Entry 1JGQ (X-ray diffraction, 5.00 A resolution (low resolution: residue-level contacts below are approximate; hydrogen-bond / salt-bridge calls are withheld)); this record covers chains A and L of the 25 polymer chains in the assembly.

[Chain A]
Molecule: 30S 16S ribosomal RNA
From: Thermus thermophilus
Sequence (1522 nucleotides; numbered 0 to 1544 plus 19 insertion-coded residues; 42 numbers in that range are skipped by the numbering (no residue carries them; nothing is unmodelled there); the number before each row is that of its first residue; a row labelled like 186A-186F holds insertion residues (186A, then the next letters in order); numbering starts at 0):
     0 UUUGUUGGAGAGUUUGAUCCUGGCUCAGGGUGAACGCUGGCGGCGUGCCU
    50 AAGACAUGCAAGUCGUGCGG
    73 GCCGCGGGGU
    84 UUUACUCCGU
    95 GGU
    99 C
   101 AGCGGCGGACGGGUGAGUAACGCGUGGGU
  129A G
   130 ACCUACCCGGAAGAGGGGGACAACCCGGGGAAACUCGGGCUAAUCCCCCA
   180 UGUGGAC
186A-186F CCGCCC
   187 CUUG
191A-191F GGGUGU
   191 GUCCAAAGGGC
   208 UUU
   216 GCCCGCUUCCGGAUGGGCCCGCGUCCCAUCAGCUAGUUGGUGGGGUAAUG
   266 GCCCACCAAGGCGACGACGGGUAGCCGGUCUGAGAGGAUGGCCGGCCACA
   316 GGGGCACUGAGACACGGGCCCCACUCCUACGGGAGGCAGCAGUUAGGAAU
   366 CUUCCGCAAUGGGCGCAAGCCUGACGGAGCGACGCCGCUUGGAGGAAGAA
   416 GCCCUUCGGGGUGUAAACUCCUGAA
   442 CCCGGGACGAAACCCCC
   464 GACGA
   474 GGGGACUGACGGUACCGGGGUAAUA
   500 GCGCCGGCCAACUCCGUGCCAGCAGCCGCGGUAAUACGGAGGGCGCGAGC
   550 GUUACCCGGAUUCACUGGGCGUAAAGGGCGUGUAGGCGGCCUGGGGCGUC
   600 CCAUGUGAAAGACCACGGCUCAACCGUGGGGGAGCGUGGGAUACGCUCAG
   650 GCUAGACGGUGGGAGAGGGUGGUGGAAUUCCCGGAGUAGCGGUGAAAUGC
   700 GCAGAUACCGGGAGGAACGCCGAUGGCGAAGGCAGCCACCUGGUCCACCC
   750 GUGACGCUGAGGCGCGAAAGCGUGGGGAGCAAACCGGAUUAGAUACCCGG
   800 GUAGUCCACGCCCUAAACGAUGCGCGCUAGGUCUCUGGG
   841 UCU
   848 CCUGGGGGCCGAAGCUAACGCGUUAAGCGCGCCGCCUGGGGAGUACGGCC
   898 GCAAGGCUGAAACUCAAAGGAAUUGACGGGGGCCCGCACAAGCGGUGGAG
   948 CAUGUGGUUUAAUUCGAAGCAACGCGAAGAACCUUACCAGGCCUUGACAU
   998 G
  998A C
   999 UAGGGAACCCGGGUGAAAGCCUGGGGUGCC
1028A-1028B CC
  1029 GCGA
1032A-1032B GG
  1033 GGAGCCCUAGCACAGGUGCUGCAUGGCCGUCGUCAGCUCGUGCCGUGAGG
  1083 UGUUGGGUUAAGUCCCGCAACGAGCGCAACCCCCGCCGUUAGUUGCCAGC
  1133 GGUUCGGCCGGGCACUCUAACGGGACUGCCCGCGA
  1169 AAGCGGGAGGAAGGAGGGGACGACGUCUGGUCAGCAUGGCCCUUACGGCC
  1219 UGGGCGACACACGUGCUACAAUGCCCACUACAAAGCGAUGCCACCCGGCA
  1269 ACGGGGAGCUAAUCGCAAAAAGGUGGGCCCAGUUCGGAUUGGGGUCUGCA
  1319 ACCCGACCCCAUGAAGCCGGAAUCGCUAGUAAUCGCGGAUCAGC
 1362A C
  1363 AUGCCGCGGUGAAUACGUUCCCGGGCCUUGUACACACCGCCCGUCACGCC
  1413 AUGGGAGCGGGCUCUACCCGAAGUCGCCGGG
  1446 AGCCUACGGG
  1459 CAGGCGCCGAGGGUAGGGCCCGUGACUGGGGCGAAGUCGUAACAAGGUAG
  1509 CUGUACCGGAAGGUGCGGCUGGAUCACCUCCUUUCU
Disordered / not traced: 0, 1543-1544

[Chain L]
Name: 30S ribosomal protein S9
From: Thermus thermophilus
UniProt: P80374 (RS9_THET8); numbering as in UniProt (aligned over 1-128)
Amino-acid sequence (128 residues; numbered 1 to 128; the number before each row is that of its first residue):
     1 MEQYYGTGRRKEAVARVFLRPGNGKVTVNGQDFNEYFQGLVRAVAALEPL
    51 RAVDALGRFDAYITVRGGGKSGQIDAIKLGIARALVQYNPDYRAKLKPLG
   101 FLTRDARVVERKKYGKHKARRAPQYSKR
Disordered / not traced: 1

[Interface between chain A and chain L]
Residue-residue contacts (8; chain A residue first):
  U1232(A) - Tyr125(L)
  A1250(A) - Gly68(L)
  C1367(A) - Tyr114(L)
  C1367(A) - Gly115(L)
  G1368(A) - Lys113(L)
  G1368(A) - Tyr114(L)
  C1369(A) - Arg111(L)
  U1372(A) - Gly69(L)
Also at the interface, not in a pair above, chain A (8 interface residues in all): U1348, G1371
Also at the interface, not in a pair above, chain L (12 interface residues in all): Gly67, Ser71, Val109, Lys112, Lys116

[In short]
8 residues of chain A face 12 of chain L across their interface.
Chain A is 30S 16S ribosomal RNA and chain L is 30S ribosomal protein S9, both from Thermus thermophilus; the
structure, The Path of Messenger RNA Through the Ribosome. THIS FILE, 1JGQ, CONTAINS THE 30S RIBOSOME SUBUNIT
..., was determined by X-ray diffraction (same publication as 1JGO and 1JGP).
